Entry 4RNM (X-ray diffraction, 2.14 A resolution); this record covers chains A and P of the 3 polymer chains in the assembly.

# Chain A
Molecule: DNA polymerase eta
Organism: Homo sapiens
Notes: EC 2.7.7.7
UniProtKB: Q9Y253 (POLH_HUMAN); residue numbers follow UniProt; this construct covers 1-432
Amino-acid sequence (435 residues; each row starts with the number of its first residue; numbers below 1 keep their minus sign (Gly-2 is residue -2)):
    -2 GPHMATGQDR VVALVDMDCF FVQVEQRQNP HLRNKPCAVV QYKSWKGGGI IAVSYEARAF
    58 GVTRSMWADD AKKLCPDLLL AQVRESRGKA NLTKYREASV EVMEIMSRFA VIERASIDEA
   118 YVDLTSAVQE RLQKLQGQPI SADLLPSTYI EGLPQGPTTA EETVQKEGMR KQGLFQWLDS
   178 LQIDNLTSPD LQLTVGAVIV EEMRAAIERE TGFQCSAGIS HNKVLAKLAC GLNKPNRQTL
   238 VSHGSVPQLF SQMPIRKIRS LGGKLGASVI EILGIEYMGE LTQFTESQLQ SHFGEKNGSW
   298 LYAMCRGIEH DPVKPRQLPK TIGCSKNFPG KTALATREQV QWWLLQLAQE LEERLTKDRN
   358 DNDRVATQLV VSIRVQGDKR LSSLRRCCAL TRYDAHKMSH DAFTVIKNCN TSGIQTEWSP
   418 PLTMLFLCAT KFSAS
Not modelled in the structure: 155-159
Sequence notes: expression tag (-2 to 0)
Ion coordination: Mg2+ site 1: Asp13, Met14, Asp115 (together with DZ4); Mg2+ site 2: Asp13, Asp115, Glu116 (together with DZ4) (shared with DT8(P) of chain P)
Ligand contacts: DZ4 (2'-deoxy-5'-O-[(R)-hydroxy{[(R)-hydroxy(phosphonooxy)phosphoryl]amino}phosphoryl]adenosine): Asp13, Met14, Asp15, Cys16, Phe17, Phe18, Ile48, Ala49, Tyr52, Arg55, Arg61, Ile114, Asp115, Glu116, Lys231
Curated features (UniProtKB/Swiss-Prot):
  - binding site (Mg(2+)): Asp13, Met14, Asp115, Glu116
  - binding site (Mn(2+)): Asp13, Met14, Asp115, Glu116
  - binding site (a 2'-deoxyribonucleoside 5'-triphosphate): Arg61
  - natural variant: Val37 (deletion: In XPV), Leu75 (deletion: In XPV), Arg93 (R93P: In XPV), Arg111 (R111H: In XPV), Thr122 (T122P: In XPV), Gly153 (G153D: In a breast cancer sample), Thr191 (T191P: In XPV), Gly263 (G263V: In XPV), Val266 (V266D: In XPV), Gly295 (G295R: In XPV), Arg361 (R361S: In XPV)
  - mutagenesis: Tyr52 (Y52A/F: Reduces DNA polymerase activity; Y52E: Reduces DNA polymerase activity. Increases fidelity of replication and reduces translesion bypass), Arg61 (R61A: Reduces enzymatic activity by two-thirds), Ser62 (S62G: Increased DNA polymerase activity and translesion bypass compared to wild-type), Ala68 (A68S/V: Severe reduction in thymine dimer translesion bypass), Asn324 to Pro326 (Reduces binding to chromatin and to monoubiquitinated PCNA. Abolishes binding to monoubiquitinated PCNA; when associated with 705-E--H-713 Del)
From the paper describing this entry:
  - binding site for DZ4: Gln38, Arg61
  - conformationally variable residues (side-chain flip): Arg61

# Chain P
Molecule: DNA Primar: AGCGTCAT
Sequence (8 nucleotides; row label = number of the first residue in the row):
     1 AGCGTCAT
Ion coordination: Mg2+: DT8 (together with DZ4) (shared with Asp13(A), Asp115(A), Glu116(A) of chain A)

# Interface between chain A and chain P
Contacting residue pairs (23; chain A residue first):
  Ser113(A) - DT8(P)  hydrogen bond to the phosphate
  Asp115(A) - DT8(P)  phosphate contact
  Glu116(A) - DT8(P)  phosphate contact
  Lys224(A) - DT8(P)  salt bridge to the phosphate
  Arg256(A) - DA7(P)  phosphate contact
  Ser257(A) - DC6(P)  phosphate contact
  Ser257(A) - DA7(P)  hydrogen bond to the phosphate
  Leu258(A) - DA7(P)  phosphate contact
  Gly259(A) - DA7(P)  hydrogen bond to the phosphate
  Gly260(A) - DC6(P)  phosphate contact
  Gly260(A) - DA7(P)  phosphate contact
  Lys261(A) - DT5(P)  salt bridge to the phosphate
  Lys261(A) - DC6(P)  hydrogen bond to the phosphate
  Leu262(A) - DC6(P)  hydrogen bond to the phosphate
  Arg377(A) - DG4(P)  salt bridge to the phosphate
  Leu378(A) - DC6(P)  base contact
  Leu381(A) - DC3(P)  phosphate contact
  Arg382(A) - DG2(P)  sugar contact
  Arg382(A) - DC3(P)  hydrogen bond to the phosphate
  Arg382(A) - DG4(P)  hydrogen bond to the base
  Arg383(A) - DG2(P)  salt bridge to the phosphate
  Arg383(A) - DC3(P)  salt bridge to the phosphate
  Cys384(A) - DG2(P)  phosphate contact
Also at the interface, not in a pair above, chain A (21 interface residues in all): Asp13, Ile255, Ser379, Ser380

# Summary
Chain A and chain P form an interface of 21 and 7 residues respectively; the contacts include 7 hydrogen bonds
and 5 salt bridges. Polar contacts include Arg382(A)-DG4(P), Ser113(A)-DT8(P) and Ser257(A)-DA7(P). Ligands of
chain A: compound DZ4. The paper reports a binding site for DZ4 at Gln38(A) and Arg61(A); conformational
variability at Arg61(A).
Chain A is DNA polymerase eta (Homo sapiens) and chain P is DNA Primar: AGCGTCAT; the structure, Crystal
structure of human polymerase eta inserting dAMPnPP opposite DNA template containing an abasic site, was
determined by X-ray diffraction, deposited together with 4RNN and 4RNO.
